Entry 6DV3 (electron microscopy, 4.10 A resolution (low resolution: residue-level contacts below are approximate; hydrogen-bond / salt-bridge calls are withheld)); this record covers chains C and E of the 15 polymer chains in the assembly.

# Chain C (and E)
Protein: Protein InvG
Organism: Salmonella enterica subsp. enterica serovar Typhimurium
Notes: chain E of this document is another copy of the same molecule, construct and numbering; everything in this record applies to it too
Reference sequence: P35672 (INVG_SALTY); residues 1-562 here = UniProt positions 1-562
Amino-acid sequence (562 residues; numbered 1 to 562; the number before each row is that of its first residue):
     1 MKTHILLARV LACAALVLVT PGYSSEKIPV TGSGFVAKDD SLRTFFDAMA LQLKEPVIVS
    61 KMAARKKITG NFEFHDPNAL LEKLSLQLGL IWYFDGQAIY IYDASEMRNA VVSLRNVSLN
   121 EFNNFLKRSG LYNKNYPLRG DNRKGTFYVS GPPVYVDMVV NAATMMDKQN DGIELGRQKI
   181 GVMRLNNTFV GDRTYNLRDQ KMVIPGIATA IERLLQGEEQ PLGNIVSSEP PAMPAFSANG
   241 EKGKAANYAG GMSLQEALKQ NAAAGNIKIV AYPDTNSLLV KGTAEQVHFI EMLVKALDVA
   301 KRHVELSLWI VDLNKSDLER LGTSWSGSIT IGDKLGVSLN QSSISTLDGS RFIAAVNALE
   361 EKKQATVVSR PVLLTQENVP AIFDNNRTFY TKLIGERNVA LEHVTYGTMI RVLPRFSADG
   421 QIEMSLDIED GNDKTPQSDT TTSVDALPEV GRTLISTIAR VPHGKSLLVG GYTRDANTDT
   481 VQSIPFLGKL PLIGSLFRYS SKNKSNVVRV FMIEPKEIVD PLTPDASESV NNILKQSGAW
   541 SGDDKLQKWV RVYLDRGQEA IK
Not modelled in the structure: 1-33, 228-251, 558-562

# Chain C / chain E interface
Contacting residue pairs (15; chain C residue first):
  Leu313(C) - Leu546(E)
  Asp475(C) - Leu534(E)
  Asp475(C) - Ala539(E)
  Asp475(C) - Ser541(E)
  Asp475(C) - Arg551(E)
  Asn477(C) - Ser537(E)
  Asn477(C) - Gly538(E)
  Asn477(C) - Ala539(E)
  Lys504(C) - Gly538(E)
  Asn506(C) - Ser541(E)
  Val508(C) - Gln547(E)
  Val508(C) - Arg551(E)
  Val510(C) - Val550(E)
  Met512(C) - Val550(E)
  Met512(C) - Tyr553(E)
Other interface residues (no listed pair), chain C (17 interface residues in all): Val311, Asn340, Gln341, Gln364, Thr366, Leu468, Thr473, Ala476, Val507
Other interface residues (no listed pair), chain E (12 interface residues in all): Ile394, Leu554

# Summary
17 residues of chain C face 12 of chain E across their interface.
Chain C and chain E are both Protein InvG (Salmonella enterica subsp. enterica serovar Typhimurium); the
structure, Structure of the Salmonella SPI-1 type III secretion injectisome secretin InvG in the open gate
state, was determined by electron microscopy (same publication as 6DUZ, 6DV6 and 6DWB).
